Entry 4WHP (X-ray diffraction, 1.54 A resolution); this record covers chains E and F of the 6 polymer chains in the assembly.

# Chain E
Name: Protocatechuate 3,4-dioxygenase alpha chain
From: Pseudomonas putida
Notes: EC 1.13.11.3
Reference sequence: P00436 (PCXA_PSEPU); residues 1-200 here correspond to UniProt positions 2-201 (UniProt number = residue number + 1)
Amino-acid sequence (200 residues; numbered 1 to 200; the number before each row is that of its first residue):
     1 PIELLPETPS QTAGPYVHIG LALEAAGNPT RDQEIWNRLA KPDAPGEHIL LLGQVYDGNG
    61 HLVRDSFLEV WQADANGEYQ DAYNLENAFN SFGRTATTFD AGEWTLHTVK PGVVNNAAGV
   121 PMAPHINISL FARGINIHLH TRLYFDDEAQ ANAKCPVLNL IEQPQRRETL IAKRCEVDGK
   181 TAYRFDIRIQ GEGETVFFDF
Curated features (UniProtKB/Swiss-Prot):
  - binding site (3,4-dihydroxybenzoate): Arg-133

# Chain F
Name: Protocatechuate 3,4-dioxygenase beta chain
From: Pseudomonas putida
Notes: EC 1.13.11.3
Reference sequence: P00437 (PCXB_PSEPU); residues 301-538 here correspond to UniProt positions 2-239 (UniProt number = residue number - 299)
Amino-acid sequence (238 residues; each row starts with the number of its first residue):
   301 PAQDNSRFVI RDRNWHPKAL TPDYKTSIAR SPRQALVSIP QSISETTGPN FSHLGFGAHD
   361 HDLLLNFNNG GLPIGERIIV AGRVVDQYGK PVPNTLVEMW QANAGGRYRH KNDRYLAPLD
   421 PNFGGVGRCL TDSDGYYSFR TIKPGPYPWR NGPNDWRPAH IHFGISGPSI ATKLITQLYF
   481 EGDPLIPMCP IVKSIANPEA VQQLIAKLDM NNANPMDCLA YRFDIVLRGQ RKTHFENC
Not modelled in the structure: 538
Ion coordination: Fe ion: Tyr-408, Tyr-447, His-460, His-462

# Interface between chain E and chain F
Pairs across the interface (162):
  Leu-4(E) / Val-309(F)  hydrophobic
  Leu-4(E) / Gln-387(F)
  Leu-4(E) / Tyr-388(F)  hydrophobic
  Leu-5(E) / Asp-386(F)
  Leu-5(E) / Gln-387(F)  hydrogen bond (backbone-side chain)
  Pro-6(E) / Trp-315(F)  hydrophobic
  Pro-6(E) / Gln-503(F)
  Pro-6(E) / Val-526(F)
  Glu-7(E) / Arg-311(F)  salt bridge
  Glu-7(E) / Trp-315(F)  hydrogen bond (backbone-side chain)
  Glu-7(E) / His-316(F)  salt bridge
  Glu-7(E) / Gln-387(F)
  Glu-7(E) / Gln-503(F)  hydrogen bond (backbone-side chain)
  Glu-7(E) / Val-526(F)
  Glu-7(E) / Arg-528(F)
  Thr-8(E) / His-316(F)
  Thr-8(E) / Leu-474(F)
  Thr-8(E) / Gln-503(F)  hydrogen bond (backbone-side chain)
  Thr-8(E) / Leu-504(F)
  Thr-8(E) / Ile-525(F)
  Thr-8(E) / Val-526(F)  hydrogen bond (side chain-backbone)
  Pro-9(E) / His-316(F)
  Pro-9(E) / Thr-476(F)  hydrogen bond (backbone-side chain)
  Pro-9(E) / Ile-495(F)  hydrophobic
  Pro-9(E) / Ala-500(F)
  Pro-9(E) / Gln-503(F)
  Pro-9(E) / Leu-504(F)
  Ser-10(E) / His-316(F)  hydrogen bond (backbone-side chain)
  Ser-10(E) / Pro-317(F)
  Ser-10(E) / Leu-474(F)
  Ser-10(E) / Ile-475(F)  hydrogen bond (side chain-backbone)
  Gln-11(E) / Ile-475(F)  hydrogen bond (backbone-backbone)
  Gln-11(E) / Thr-476(F)
  Gln-11(E) / Gln-477(F)
  Gln-11(E) / Tyr-479(F)  hydrogen bond
  Gln-11(E) / Ile-491(F)
  Gln-11(E) / Val-492(F)
  Gln-11(E) / Ser-494(F)  hydrogen bond
  Gln-11(E) / Ile-495(F)
  Gln-11(E) / Leu-504(F)
  Thr-12(E) / Tyr-324(F)
  Thr-12(E) / Gln-477(F)  hydrogen bond (backbone-side chain)
  Ala-13(E) / Trp-400(F)
  Ala-13(E) / His-462(F)
  Ala-13(E) / Ile-475(F)  hydrophobic
  Tyr-16(E) / Trp-400(F)
  Tyr-16(E) / Tyr-408(F)  hydrophobic
  Tyr-16(E) / His-410(F)
  Tyr-16(E) / Asp-413(F)
  Val-17(E) / Trp-400(F)
  Ile-19(E) / Trp-400(F)
  Ile-19(E) / Tyr-408(F)  hydrophobic
  Ile-19(E) / Arg-409(F)
  Ile-19(E) / His-410(F)
  Ile-19(E) / Val-426(F)
  Gly-20(E) / Trp-400(F)
  Gly-20(E) / Val-426(F)
  Leu-21(E) / Glu-398(F)
  Leu-21(E) / Trp-400(F)  hydrophobic
  Leu-21(E) / Ile-475(F)  hydrophobic
  Asn-28(E) / Arg-409(F)  hydrogen bond (side chain-backbone)
  Arg-31(E) / Asp-360(F)
  Arg-31(E) / Val-426(F)
  Arg-31(E) / Arg-428(F)
  Gln-33(E) / Leu-354(F)
  Gln-33(E) / Gly-355(F)  hydrogen bond (side chain-backbone)
  Gln-33(E) / Arg-428(F)  hydrogen bond (backbone-side chain)
  Ile-35(E) / Phe-351(F)  hydrophobic
  Ile-35(E) / Leu-396(F)  hydrophobic
  Asp-57(E) / Ala-329(F)
  Gly-58(E) / Ala-329(F)  hydrogen bond (backbone-backbone)
  Asn-59(E) / Ala-329(F)
  Val-63(E) / Arg-330(F)
  Asp-65(E) / Arg-330(F)  salt bridge
  Glu-69(E) / Lys-473(F)  salt bridge
  Trp-71(E) / Ser-344(F)  hydrogen bond (side chain-backbone)
  Trp-71(E) / Thr-347(F)  hydrogen bond
  Trp-71(E) / Gly-348(F)
  Trp-71(E) / Pro-349(F)
  Trp-71(E) / Ile-470(F)  hydrophobic
  Glu-78(E) / Pro-301(F)
  Tyr-79(E) / Pro-301(F)
  Tyr-79(E) / Ala-302(F)  hydrogen bond (backbone-backbone)
  Tyr-79(E) / Ser-344(F)  hydrogen bond
  Gln-80(E) / Pro-301(F)
  Asp-81(E) / Ala-302(F)
  Asp-81(E) / Gly-348(F)
  Asp-81(E) / Pro-349(F)
  Asp-81(E) / Asn-350(F)  hydrogen bond (backbone-backbone)
  Tyr-83(E) / Asn-350(F)  hydrogen bond (backbone-backbone)
  Tyr-83(E) / Phe-351(F)  hydrophobic
  Asn-84(E) / His-353(F)
  Phe-92(E) / Pro-349(F)  hydrophobic
  Phe-92(E) / Phe-351(F)  hydrophobic
  Arg-94(E) / Glu-398(F)  salt bridge
  Phe-99(E) / Asn-412(F)
  Val-114(E) / Ile-343(F)  hydrophobic
  Ala-117(E) / Arg-307(F)
  Ala-117(E) / Gln-341(F)
  Ala-117(E) / Asn-537(F)
  Ala-118(E) / Asn-537(F)
  Met-122(E) / Ser-342(F)
  Met-122(E) / Ser-344(F)
  His-125(E) / Ser-344(F)  hydrogen bond
  Asn-127(E) / Ser-344(F)
  Asn-127(E) / Ile-470(F)
  Phe-131(E) / Lys-473(F)
  Phe-131(E) / Ile-475(F)  hydrophobic
  Ala-132(E) / Arg-330(F)
  Arg-133(E) / Tyr-324(F)
  Arg-133(E) / Thr-326(F)
  Arg-133(E) / Arg-330(F)  hydrogen bond (backbone-side chain)
  Gly-134(E) / Tyr-324(F)  hydrogen bond (backbone-side chain)
  Gly-134(E) / Thr-326(F)
  Gly-134(E) / Ser-327(F)
  Gly-134(E) / Arg-330(F)
  Ile-135(E) / Arg-330(F)
  Asn-136(E) / Pro-317(F)
  Asn-136(E) / Lys-318(F)  hydrogen bond (side chain-backbone)
  Asn-136(E) / Ala-319(F)  hydrogen bond (side chain-backbone)
  Asn-136(E) / Thr-321(F)  hydrogen bond
  Asn-136(E) / Tyr-324(F)
  Asn-136(E) / Ser-494(F)
  Ile-137(E) / Arg-313(F)
  Ile-137(E) / His-316(F)
  Ile-137(E) / Pro-317(F)
  His-138(E) / Arg-311(F)
  His-138(E) / Lys-473(F)
  Leu-139(E) / Pro-332(F)  hydrophobic
  His-140(E) / Arg-311(F)
  Arg-142(E) / Ser-344(F)
  Arg-142(E) / Glu-345(F)  salt bridge
  Leu-160(E) / Val-337(F)
  Leu-160(E) / Ile-339(F)  hydrophobic
  Leu-160(E) / Pro-340(F)
  Arg-166(E) / Gln-334(F)
  Ile-189(E) / Arg-330(F)
  Ile-189(E) / Ser-331(F)
  Ile-189(E) / Pro-332(F)
  Gln-190(E) / Ile-328(F)  hydrogen bond (side chain-backbone)
  Gln-190(E) / Ala-329(F)
  Gln-190(E) / Ser-331(F)  hydrogen bond (side chain-backbone)
  Gln-190(E) / Arg-333(F)
  Glu-194(E) / Pro-332(F)
  Glu-194(E) / Arg-333(F)  hydrogen bond (side chain-backbone)
  Glu-194(E) / Gln-334(F)  hydrogen bond (side chain-backbone)
  Val-196(E) / Val-337(F)  hydrophobic
  Phe-197(E) / Pro-332(F)  hydrophobic
  Phe-197(E) / Leu-336(F)
  Phe-197(E) / Val-337(F)  hydrogen bond (backbone-backbone)
  Phe-198(E) / Val-337(F)
  Phe-198(E) / Ile-339(F)  hydrophobic
  Asp-199(E) / Arg-313(F)  salt bridge
  Asp-199(E) / Val-337(F)  hydrogen bond (backbone-backbone)
  Asp-199(E) / Ser-338(F)
  Asp-199(E) / Ile-339(F)  hydrogen bond (backbone-backbone)
  Phe-200(E) / Ile-310(F)
  Phe-200(E) / Ile-339(F)
  Phe-200(E) / Gln-341(F)  hydrogen bond (backbone-side chain)
  Phe-200(E) / Glu-345(F)
  Phe-200(E) / Ala-471(F)  hydrophobic
  Phe-200(E) / Arg-528(F)  hydrogen bond (backbone-side chain)
Other interface residues (no listed pair), chain E (69 interface residues in all): Ala-26, Glu-34, Ala-82, Asn-115, Asn-116, Val-157, Ile-161
Other interface residues (no listed pair), chain F (85 interface residues in all): Asp-304, Ala-335, Val-385, Gly-389, Gln-401, Gly-424, Gly-427, Asp-524, Leu-527, Glu-536

# Overview
69 residues of chain E and 85 residues of chain F are in contact; the contacts include 37 hydrogen bonds and 7
salt bridges. Polar contacts include Glu-7(E)/Arg-311(F), Glu-7(E)/His-316(F) and Asp-65(E)/Arg-330(F). From
UniProt: residue binding 3,4-dihydroxybenzoate Arg-133(E) on chain E.
Here chain E is Protocatechuate 3,4-dioxygenase alpha chain and chain F is Protocatechuate 3,4-dioxygenase
beta chain, both from Pseudomonas putida. Entry 4WHP (Resting Protocatechuate 3,4-dioxygenase (pseudomonas
putida) at pH 6.5) was determined by X-ray diffraction together with 4WHO, 4WHR and 4WHS from the same study.
